Entry 4W4X (X-ray diffraction, 2.65 A resolution); this record covers chain A.

[Chain A]
Protein: c-jun NH2-terminal kinase 3
From: Homo sapiens
Notes: EC 2.7.11.24
UniProtKB: P53779 (MK10_HUMAN); residue numbers follow UniProt; this construct covers 39-402
Chain sequence (366 residues; row label = number of the first residue in the row):
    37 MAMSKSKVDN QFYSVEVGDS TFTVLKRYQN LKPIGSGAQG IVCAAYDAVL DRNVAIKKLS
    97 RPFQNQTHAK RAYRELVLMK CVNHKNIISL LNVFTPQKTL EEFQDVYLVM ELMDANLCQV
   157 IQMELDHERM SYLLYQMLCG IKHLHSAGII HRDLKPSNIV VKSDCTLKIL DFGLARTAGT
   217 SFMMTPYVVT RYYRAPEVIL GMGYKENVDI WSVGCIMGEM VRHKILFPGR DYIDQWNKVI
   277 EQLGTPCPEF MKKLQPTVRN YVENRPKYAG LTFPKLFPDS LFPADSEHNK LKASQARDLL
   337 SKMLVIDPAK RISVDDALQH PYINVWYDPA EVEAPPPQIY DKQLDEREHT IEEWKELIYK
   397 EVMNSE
Not modelled in the structure: 37-44, 366-379, 401-402
Sequence notes: initiating methionine (37); expression tag (38)
Ligand contacts: 3HN (3-(4-{[(4-fluorophenyl)carbamoyl]amino}-1H-pyrazol-1-yl)-N-(2-methylpyridin-4-yl)benzamide): I70, S72, G73, A74, Q75, V78, A80, A91, K93, I124, L126, L144, V145, M146, E147, L148, M149, D150, A151, N152, Q155, V196, L206
UniProt features mapped onto this chain:
  - motif: T221 to Y223 (TXY)
  - active site: D189 (Proton acceptor)
  - binding site (ATP): I70 to V78, K93
  - modified residue: T221 (Phosphothreonine), Y223 (Phosphotyrosine)
Reported in the primary citation:
  - binding site for 3HN: L144
  - mutagenesis - L144I: decreased binding to 3HN
  - specificity-determining residues: L144
  - mutagenesis - L144I (Kd 2.9 uM): unchanged binding to ATP

[Summary]
Ligands of chain A: compound 3HN. From UniProt: active-site residue D189 and 10 ATP-binding residues. The
paper reports a binding site for 3HN at L144; L144I reduces binding to 3HN.
Chain A is c-jun NH2-terminal kinase 3 (Homo sapiens); the structure, JNK2/3 in complex with
3-(4-{[(4-fluorophenyl)carbamoyl]amino}-1H-pyrazol-1-yl)-N-(2-methylpyridin-4-yl)benzamide, was determined by
X-ray diffraction together with 4W4V, 4W4W and 4W4Y from the same study.
